PDB entry 1D6U | X-ray diffraction, 2.40 A resolution | chains A and B

Chain A (and B):
Molecule: Copper amine oxidase
Organism: Escherichia coli
Notes: EC 1.4.3.6; chain B of this document is another copy of the same molecule, construct and numbering; everything in this record applies to it too
UniProt: P46883 (AMO_ECOLI); residues 1-727 here correspond to UniProt positions 31-757 (UniProt number = residue number + 30)
Amino-acid sequence (727 residues; numbered 1 to 727; the number before each row is that of its first residue):
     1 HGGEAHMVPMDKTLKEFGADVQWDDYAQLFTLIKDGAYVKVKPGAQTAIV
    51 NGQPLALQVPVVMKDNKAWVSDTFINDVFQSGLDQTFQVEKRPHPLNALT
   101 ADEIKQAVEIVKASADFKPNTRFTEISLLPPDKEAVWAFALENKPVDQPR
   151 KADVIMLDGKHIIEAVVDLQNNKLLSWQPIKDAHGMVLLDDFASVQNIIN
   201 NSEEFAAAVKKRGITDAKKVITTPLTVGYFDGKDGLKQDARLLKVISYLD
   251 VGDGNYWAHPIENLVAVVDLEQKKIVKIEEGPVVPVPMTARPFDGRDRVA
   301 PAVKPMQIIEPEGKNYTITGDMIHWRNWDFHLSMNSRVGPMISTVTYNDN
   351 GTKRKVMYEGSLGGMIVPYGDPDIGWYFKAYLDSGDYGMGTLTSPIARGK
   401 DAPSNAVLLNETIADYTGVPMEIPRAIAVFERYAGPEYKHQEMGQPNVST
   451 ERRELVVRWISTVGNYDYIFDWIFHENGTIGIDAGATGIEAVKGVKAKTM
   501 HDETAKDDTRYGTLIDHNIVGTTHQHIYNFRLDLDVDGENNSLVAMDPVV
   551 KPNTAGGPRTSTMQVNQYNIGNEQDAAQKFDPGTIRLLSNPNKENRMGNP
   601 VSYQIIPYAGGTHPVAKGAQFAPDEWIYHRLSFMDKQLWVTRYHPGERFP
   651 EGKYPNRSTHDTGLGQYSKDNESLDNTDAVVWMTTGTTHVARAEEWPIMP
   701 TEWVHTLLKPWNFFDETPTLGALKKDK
Not modelled in the structure: 1-6, 725-727 (chain B: 1-5, 726-727)
Construct notes: modified residue (466)
Modified residues: Tyr466 (3-amino-6-hydroxy-tyrosine; TYQ)
Bound ions: Cu ion: His524, His526, His689; Ca2+ site 1: Asp533, Leu534, Asp535, Asp678, Ala679; Ca2+ site 2: Glu573, Tyr667, Glu672
Ligand contacts:
  - phenylacetaldehyde (HY1): Phe192, Thr223, Pro224, Leu225, Trp257, Tyr381, Asp383, Tyr387, Val463, Gly464, Asn465, Tyr466
  - 2-phenylethylamine (PEA): Asp102, Glu103, Gln106, Leu169
Swiss-Prot annotation at these positions:
  - active site: Asp383 (Proton acceptor)
  - binding site (substrate): Tyr381 to Leu392, Val463 to Asn465, Asp467, Tyr468
  - binding site (Cu cation): His524, His526, His689
  - binding site (Ca(2+)): Asp533, Leu534, Asp535, Glu573, Tyr667, Asp670, Glu672, Asp678, Ala679
  - binding site (Mn(2+)): Asp533, Asp535, Asp678

Chain A / chain B interface:
Pairs across the interface (322):
  Asp24(A) with Lys40(B), salt bridge
  Tyr26(A) with Leu29(B), hydrophobic; Lys40(B); Val41(B); Lys42(B), hydrogen bond (side chain-backbone); Ala45(B); Thr47(B), hydrogen bond (side chain-backbone); Ala48(B); Ile49(B), hydrophobic
  Ala27(A) with Leu29(B), hydrophobic
  Leu29(A) with Tyr26(B), hydrophobic; Ala27(B), hydrophobic
  Lys40(A) with Asp24(B), salt bridge; Tyr26(B)
  Val41(A) with Tyr26(B)
  Lys42(A) with Tyr26(B), hydrogen bond (backbone-side chain)
  Ala45(A) with Tyr26(B)
  Thr47(A) with Tyr26(B), hydrogen bond (backbone-side chain)
  Ala48(A) with Tyr26(B)
  Ile49(A) with Tyr26(B), hydrophobic
  Phe230(A) with Pro558(B), hydrophobic
  Lys233(A) with Pro558(B)
  Tyr256(A) with Glu442(B), hydrogen bond
  Trp257(A) with Glu442(B), hydrogen bond
  Arg291(A) with Arg596(B)
  Phe293(A) with His440(B); Val448(B)
  Asp294(A) with Val448(B)
  Arg296(A) with Lys724(B)
  Asp297(A) with Ala722(B); Leu723(B); Lys724(B), hydrogen bond (backbone-backbone)
  Arg298(A) with Glu716(B), salt bridge; Leu720(B); Gly721(B), hydrogen bond (side chain-backbone); Ala722(B); Leu723(B); Lys724(B)
  Val299(A) with Ala722(B), hydrogen bond (backbone-backbone); Lys724(B)
  Val303(A) with Asn315(B); Arg326(B)
  Lys304(A) with Glu312(B), hydrogen bond (side chain-backbone); Gly313(B); Lys314(B), hydrogen bond (side chain-backbone); Asn315(B)
  Pro305(A) with Glu310(B); Glu312(B)
  Met306(A) with Ile309(B); Glu310(B); Asn405(B); Glu431(B); Arg453(B)
  Gln307(A) with Gln307(B); Ile308(B); Ile309(B), hydrogen bond (backbone-backbone)
  Ile308(A) with Gln307(B)
  Ile309(A) with Pro305(B); Met306(B); Gln307(B), hydrogen bond (backbone-backbone); Ile309(B), hydrophobic
  Glu310(A) with Pro305(B); Met306(B)
  Glu312(A) with Lys304(B), hydrogen bond (backbone-side chain); Pro305(B)
  Gly313(A) with Lys304(B)
  Lys314(A) with Lys304(B), hydrogen bond (backbone-side chain)
  Asn315(A) with Val303(B); Lys304(B)
  Arg326(A) with Val303(B)
  Pro368(A) with Met563(B)
  Tyr369(A) with Arg559(B), hydrogen bond (backbone-side chain); Met563(B)
  Gly370(A) with Arg559(B); Thr562(B); Met563(B), hydrogen bond (backbone-backbone)
  Asp371(A) with Arg559(B)
  Pro372(A) with Asn553(B); Thr562(B)
  Tyr377(A) with Pro558(B); Arg559(B), hydrogen bond (backbone-side chain)
  Ser394(A) with Gln441(B)
  Ala397(A) with Asn447(B)
  Lys400(A) with Tyr433(B), hydrogen bond (backbone-side chain); Pro436(B); Ser449(B), hydrogen bond (side chain-backbone)
  Asp401(A) with Tyr433(B), hydrogen bond (backbone-side chain); Lys439(B), salt bridge; Ser449(B), hydrogen bond
  Ala402(A) with Tyr433(B), hydrogen bond (backbone-side chain)
  Pro403(A) with Tyr433(B)
  Asn405(A) with Met306(B)
  Glu431(A) with Met306(B)
  Tyr433(A) with Lys400(B), hydrogen bond (side chain-backbone); Asp401(B); Ala402(B), hydrogen bond (side chain-backbone); Pro403(B); Arg458(B)
  Pro436(A) with Lys400(B); Asp401(B); Arg458(B); Ile469(B), hydrophobic; Thr701(B), hydrogen bond (backbone-side chain)
  Glu437(A) with Pro700(B); Thr701(B), hydrogen bond (backbone-backbone)
  Tyr438(A) with Thr487(B); Ile698(B), hydrophobic; Met699(B); Thr701(B)
  Lys439(A) with Asp401(B), salt bridge; Ile460(B); Asp467(B); Thr487(B), hydrogen bond (backbone-side chain); Gly488(B), hydrogen bond (backbone-backbone)
  His440(A) with Phe293(B); Gly464(B); Asn465(B); Asp467(B), salt bridge; Ile489(B)
  Gln441(A) with Ser394(B); Thr462(B); Asp467(B), hydrogen bond (backbone-side chain)
  Glu442(A) with Tyr256(B), hydrogen bond; Trp257(B), hydrogen bond
  Met443(A) with Leu392(B), hydrophobic
  Val448(A) with Phe293(B), hydrophobic; Asp294(B)
  Ser449(A) with Lys400(B); Asp401(B), hydrogen bond
  Glu451(A) with Gly399(B)
  Arg452(A) with Pro700(B); Thr701(B), hydrogen bond (side chain-backbone)
  Arg453(A) with Met306(B)
  Arg458(A) with Tyr433(B)
  Ile460(A) with Lys439(B)
  Thr462(A) with Gln441(B)
  Gly464(A) with His440(B)
  Asn465(A) with His440(B), hydrogen bond (backbone-side chain)
  Asp467(A) with Lys439(B); His440(B), salt bridge; Gln441(B), hydrogen bond (side chain-backbone)
  Ile469(A) with Pro436(B), hydrophobic
  Asn477(A) with Pro700(B)
  Thr487(A) with Tyr438(B); Lys439(B), hydrogen bond (side chain-backbone)
  Gly488(A) with Lys439(B), hydrogen bond (backbone-backbone)
  Ile489(A) with His440(B)
  Thr499(A) with Arg596(B); Met597(B)
  Met500(A) with Met597(B), hydrogen bond (backbone-backbone); Gly598(B); Asn599(B)
  His501(A) with Glu594(B), salt bridge
  Arg510(A) with Gln564(B)
  Tyr511(A) with Thr562(B); Met563(B); Gln564(B)
  Leu514(A) with Met597(B); Asn599(B)
  Ile515(A) with Met597(B)
  Asp516(A) with Arg596(B), salt bridge; Met597(B)
  His517(A) with Arg596(B), hydrogen bond (side chain-backbone); Met597(B)
  Gln525(A) with Met563(B)
  Pro548(A) with Gln620(B)
  Val550(A) with Gln620(B); Ala622(B)
  Asn553(A) with Pro372(B)
  Ala555(A) with Pro372(B), hydrophobic
  Pro558(A) with Phe230(B), hydrophobic; Lys233(B); Tyr377(B), hydrophobic
  Arg559(A) with Tyr369(B), hydrogen bond (side chain-backbone); Gly370(B); Asp371(B); Tyr377(B), hydrogen bond (side chain-backbone); Phe621(B); Glu625(B), salt bridge
  Thr560(A) with Asp624(B), hydrogen bond; Glu625(B), hydrogen bond (backbone-side chain)
  Ser561(A) with Phe621(B); Ala622(B), hydrogen bond (side chain-backbone); Glu625(B), hydrogen bond
  Thr562(A) with Gly370(B); Pro372(B); Tyr511(B)
  Met563(A) with Pro368(B); Tyr369(B); Gly370(B), hydrogen bond (backbone-backbone); Tyr511(B); Gln525(B); Gln620(B)
  Gln564(A) with Arg510(B)
  Asp581(A) with Lys617(B), salt bridge
  Pro582(A) with Tyr608(B); Pro614(B); Val615(B), hydrogen bond (backbone-backbone)
  Gly583(A) with Val615(B)
  Ile585(A) with Pro614(B), hydrophobic; Val690(B), hydrophobic
  Glu594(A) with His501(B), salt bridge
  Asn595(A) with Ala693(B)
  Arg596(A) with Thr499(B); Asp516(B), salt bridge; His517(B), hydrogen bond
  Met597(A) with Thr499(B); Met500(B), hydrogen bond (backbone-backbone); Leu514(B); Ile515(B); Asp516(B); His517(B)
  Gly598(A) with Met500(B); His501(B)
  Asn599(A) with Met500(B); Leu514(B)
  Tyr608(A) with Tyr608(B), hydrophobic
  Ala609(A) with Gly610(B); Gly611(B), hydrogen bond (backbone-backbone)
  Gly610(A) with Ala609(B); Gly610(B)
  Gly611(A) with Ala609(B), hydrogen bond (backbone-backbone)
  Thr612(A) with Leu707(B); Lys709(B), hydrogen bond (backbone-side chain)
  His613(A) with Lys709(B)
  Pro614(A) with Pro582(B); Ile585(B), hydrophobic; Gln604(B)
  Val615(A) with Pro582(B), hydrogen bond (backbone-backbone); Gly583(B)
  Lys617(A) with Asp581(B), salt bridge; Pro582(B)
  Gln620(A) with Val550(B); Met563(B)
  Phe621(A) with Val550(B); Arg559(B); Ser561(B); Met563(B), hydrophobic
  Ala622(A) with Thr560(B); Ser561(B), hydrogen bond (backbone-side chain)
  Asp624(A) with Thr560(B), hydrogen bond
  Glu625(A) with Arg559(B), salt bridge; Thr560(B), hydrogen bond (side chain-backbone); Ser561(B), hydrogen bond
  Val690(A) with Ile585(B), hydrophobic; Trp711(B)
  Ala691(A) with Trp711(B)
  Arg692(A) with Lys709(B); Pro710(B), hydrogen bond (side chain-backbone); Asn712(B)
  Ala693(A) with Asn595(B); Asn712(B), hydrogen bond (backbone-side chain); Phe714(B); Asp715(B); Glu716(B); Thr717(B)
  Glu694(A) with Pro710(B); Trp711(B); Asn712(B), hydrogen bond (side chain-backbone); Phe713(B), hydrogen bond (side chain-backbone); Phe714(B), hydrogen bond (side chain-backbone); Glu716(B); Thr717(B); Pro718(B)
  Trp696(A) with Glu716(B); Thr717(B), hydrogen bond (backbone-backbone)
  Pro697(A) with Thr717(B); Leu720(B)
  Ile698(A) with Tyr438(B), hydrophobic; His440(B); Thr717(B), hydrogen bond (backbone-side chain)
  Met699(A) with Tyr438(B)
  Pro700(A) with Glu437(B); Tyr438(B), hydrophobic; Arg452(B); Asn477(B)
  Thr701(A) with Pro436(B), hydrogen bond (side chain-backbone); Glu437(B), hydrogen bond (backbone-backbone); Tyr438(B); Arg452(B), hydrogen bond (backbone-side chain)
  Glu702(A) with Lys709(B), salt bridge
  Leu707(A) with Thr612(B)
  Lys709(A) with Thr612(B), hydrogen bond (side chain-backbone); His613(B); Arg692(B); Glu702(B), salt bridge
  Pro710(A) with Arg692(B), hydrogen bond (backbone-side chain); Glu694(B)
  Trp711(A) with Val690(B); Ala691(B); Arg692(B); Glu694(B)
  Asn712(A) with Arg692(B); Ala693(B), hydrogen bond (side chain-backbone); Glu694(B), hydrogen bond (backbone-side chain)
  Phe713(A) with Glu694(B), hydrogen bond (backbone-side chain)
  Phe714(A) with Ala693(B); Glu694(B), hydrogen bond (backbone-side chain)
  Asp715(A) with Ala693(B)
  Glu716(A) with Arg298(B), salt bridge; Ala693(B); Glu694(B); Trp696(B)
  Thr717(A) with Ala693(B); Glu694(B); Trp696(B), hydrogen bond (backbone-backbone); Pro697(B); Ile698(B), hydrogen bond (side chain-backbone)
  Pro718(A) with Glu694(B)
  Leu720(A) with Phe293(B); Arg298(B); Pro697(B), hydrophobic
  Gly721(A) with Arg298(B), hydrogen bond (backbone-side chain)
  Ala722(A) with Arg298(B); Val299(B), hydrogen bond (backbone-backbone)
  Leu723(A) with Asp297(B); Arg298(B); Val299(B)
  Lys724(A) with Arg296(B), hydrogen bond (side chain-backbone); Asp297(B), hydrogen bond (backbone-backbone); Arg298(B); Val299(B)
Interface residues without a listed pair, chain A (170 interface residues in all): Phe192, Asp234, Pro311, Pro395, Gly399, Arg432, Gly435, Asn447, Thr450, Lys498, Thr513, Thr523, His524, Met546, Val549, Gly556, Val565, Thr584, Gln604, Ile606, Thr688, Glu695, Trp703
Interface residues without a listed pair, chain B (170 interface residues in all): Asp234, Arg291, Pro292, Pro311, Asp373, Trp376, Pro395, Ala397, Arg432, Gly435, Met443, Glu451, Lys498, Thr513, Thr523, His524, Pro548, Val549, Ala555, Gly556, Val565, Ile606, Thr688, Glu695, Trp703

Overview:
Chain A and chain B each contribute 170 residues to their interface, with 80 hydrogen bonds and 18 salt
bridges. Polar pairs include Asp24(A)-Lys40(B), Arg298(A)-Glu716(B) and Asp401(A)-Lys439(B). Ligands of chain
A: phenylacetaldehyde and 2-phenylethylamine.
Chain A and chain B are both Copper amine oxidase (Escherichia coli); the structure, Crystal structure of E.
coli amine oxidase anaerobically reduced with beta-phenylethylamine, was determined by X-ray diffraction (same
publication as 1D6Y and 1D6Z).
